7LXU - chains F and G of the 28 polymer chains in the assembly; structure by electron microscopy, 3.10 A resolution.

== Chain F ==
Molecule: 20S proteasome alpha-6 subunit
From: Plasmodium falciparum (isolate 3D7)
Notes: EC 3.4.25.1
UniProt: Q8IK90 (Q8IK90_PLAF7); residues 1-254 here = UniProt positions 1-254
Chain sequence (254 residues; row label = number of the first residue in the row):
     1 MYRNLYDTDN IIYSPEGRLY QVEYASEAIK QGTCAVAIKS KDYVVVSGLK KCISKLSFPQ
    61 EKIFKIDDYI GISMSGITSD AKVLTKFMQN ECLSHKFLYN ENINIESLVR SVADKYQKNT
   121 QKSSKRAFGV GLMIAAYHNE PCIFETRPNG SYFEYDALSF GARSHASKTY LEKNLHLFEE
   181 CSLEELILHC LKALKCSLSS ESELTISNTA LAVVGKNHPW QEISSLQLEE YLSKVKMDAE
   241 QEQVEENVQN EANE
Not modelled in the structure: 1-2, 238-254

== Chain G ==
Molecule: 20S proteasome alpha-7 subunit
From: Plasmodium falciparum (isolate 3D7)
Notes: EC 3.4.25.1
UniProt: O77396 (O77396_PLAF7); residues 1-252 here = UniProt positions 1-252
Chain sequence (252 residues; each row starts with the number of its first residue):
     1 MAGLSAGYDL SVSTFSPDGR LYQVEYIYKS INNNNTALCL ECKDGIICCC INSNMDKNKM
    61 IKKNSYNRIY HVNNNIIITY SGFDGDARNI IDRARSEANT YYYNFHTNIP LHILVNRISL
   121 YIHAYTLYWH MRPFAASIII SSFNEKDKGD IYCIEPNGAC YKYSGIVIGK NKEMFKTEIE
   181 KKDYKDINVR DAIEDIYKFI LTSDDHMNKN NLQNLVNFSW ICKESSYEFQ NIHEEILTPA
   241 LNKAVEYIEK LN
Not modelled in the structure: 1-4, 247-252

== Interface between chain F and chain G ==
Residue-residue contacts (58):
  Tyr6(F) - Asp9(G)  hydrogen bond
  Tyr6(F) - Leu10(G)  hydrophobic
  Asn10(F) - Arg132(G)
  Ile11(F) - His130(G)
  Ile11(F) - Met131(G)
  Ile11(F) - Arg132(G)
  Ile12(F) - Leu10(G)
  Ile12(F) - Gln23(G)
  Tyr13(F) - Gln23(G)  hydrogen bond (backbone-side chain)
  Tyr13(F) - Tyr26(G)
  Tyr13(F) - Ile27(G)  hydrophobic
  Tyr13(F) - Arg132(G)  hydrogen bond
  Tyr13(F) - Pro133(G)  hydrogen bond (side chain-backbone)
  Tyr13(F) - Ala135(G)
  Ser14(F) - Tyr26(G)
  Pro15(F) - Tyr26(G)  hydrophobic
  Pro15(F) - Lys29(G)  hydrogen bond (backbone-side chain)
  Gly17(F) - Tyr26(G)
  Gly17(F) - Ser30(G)  hydrogen bond (backbone-side chain)
  Leu19(F) - Phe83(G)  hydrophobic
  Leu19(F) - Arg132(G)
  Ala113(F) - Arg88(G)
  Gln117(F) - Gly85(G)
  Gln117(F) - Asp86(G)  hydrogen bond
  Gln117(F) - Asn89(G)
  Gln117(F) - Arg132(G)
  Thr120(F) - Arg132(G)  hydrogen bond (backbone-side chain)
  Gln121(F) - Asp86(G)  hydrogen bond
  Gln121(F) - Tyr125(G)
  Gln121(F) - His130(G)
  Gln121(F) - Met131(G)
  Gln121(F) - Arg132(G)  hydrogen bond (backbone-backbone)
  Gln121(F) - Phe134(G)
  Ser123(F) - His130(G)
  Glu140(F) - Lys62(G)  salt bridge
  Gly150(F) - Asp84(G)
  Gly150(F) - Gly85(G)  hydrogen bond (backbone-backbone)
  Gly150(F) - Arg88(G)
  Ser151(F) - Asp84(G)  hydrogen bond
  Ser151(F) - Arg88(G)
  Tyr152(F) - Arg88(G)
  Phe153(F) - Ile61(G)  hydrophobic
  Phe153(F) - Tyr66(G)  hydrophobic
  Phe153(F) - Asp84(G)
  Glu154(F) - Ile61(G)
  Glu154(F) - Lys62(G)  salt bridge
  Glu154(F) - Ser65(G)  hydrogen bond (backbone-side chain)
  Tyr155(F) - Asn58(G)
  Tyr155(F) - Met60(G)
  Tyr155(F) - Ile61(G)
  Tyr155(F) - Lys62(G)
  Asp156(F) - Met60(G)  hydrogen bond (backbone-backbone)
  Asp156(F) - Lys62(G)
  Ala157(F) - Met60(G)
  Leu171(F) - Met60(G)  hydrophobic
  Glu172(F) - Asn58(G)
  Glu172(F) - Lys59(G)  salt bridge
  Glu172(F) - Met60(G)
Other interface residues (no listed pair), chain F (31 interface residues in all): Leu5, Glu16, Asp114, Lys122, Asn149, Lys168
Other interface residues (no listed pair), chain G (31 interface residues in all): Met55, Lys57, Asp92, Trp129

== In short ==
Chain F and chain G each contribute 31 residues to their interface, with 14 hydrogen bonds and 3 salt bridges.
Polar pairs include Glu140(F)-Lys62(G), Glu154(F)-Lys62(G) and Glu172(F)-Lys59(G).
Chain F is 20S proteasome alpha-6 subunit and chain G is 20S proteasome alpha-7 subunit, both from Plasmodium
falciparum (isolate 3D7); the structure, Structure of Plasmodium falciparum 20S proteasome with bound MPI-5,
was determined by electron microscopy (same publication as 7LXT).
